6FR6 - chains A and B; structure by X-ray diffraction, 2.98 A resolution.

== Chain A ==
Protein: Human T-Cell Receptor Alpha Chain
Organism: Homo sapiens
Sequence (202 residues; numbered 0 to 201; the number before each row is that of its first residue; numbering starts at 0):
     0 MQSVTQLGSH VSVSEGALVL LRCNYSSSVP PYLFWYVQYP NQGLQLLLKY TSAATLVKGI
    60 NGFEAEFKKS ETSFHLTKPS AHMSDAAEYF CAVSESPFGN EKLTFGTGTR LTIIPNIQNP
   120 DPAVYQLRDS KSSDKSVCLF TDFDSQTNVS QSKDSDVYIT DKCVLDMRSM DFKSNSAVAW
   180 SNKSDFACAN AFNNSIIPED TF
Cystine bridges: C22-C90, C137-C187

== Chain B ==
Protein: Human T-cell Receptor Beta Chain
Organism: Homo sapiens
Sequence (241 residues; each row starts with the number of its first residue):
     2 VKVTQSSRYL VKRTGEKVFL ECVQDMDHEN MFWYRQDPGL GLRLIYFSYD VKMKEKGDIP
    62 EGYSVSREKK ERFSLILESA STNQTSMYLC ASSSTGLPYG YTFGSGTRLT VVEDLNKVFP
   122 PEVAVFEPSE AEISHTQKAT LVCLATGFFP DHVELSWWVN GKEVHSGVCT DPQPLKEQPA
   182 LNDSRYSLSS RLRVSATFWQ NPRNHFRCQV QFYGLSENDE WTQDRAKPVT QIVSAEAWGR
   242 A
Cystine bridges: C23-C91, C144-C209

== Chain A / chain B interface ==
Residue-residue contacts - 82 pairs, chain A then chain B:
  Y35(A) with F104(B), hydrophobic
  Q37(A) with Q37(B), hydrogen bond
  L43(A) with F104(B), hydrophobic
  E87(A) with Q37(B), hydrogen bond
  F97(A) with L98(B); P99(B), hydrophobic; G101(B)
  G98(A) with Y102(B)
  N99(A) with N31(B), hydrogen bond (backbone-side chain); S94(B), hydrogen bond (backbone-side chain); S95(B); T96(B), hydrogen bond (side chain-backbone)
  E100(A) with Y50(B)
  K101(A) with F33(B); Y50(B), hydrogen bond (backbone-side chain); Y102(B)
  L102(A) with Y35(B), hydrogen bond (backbone-side chain); Y102(B), hydrogen bond (backbone-side chain)
  F104(A) with Y35(B); L43(B); F104(B), hydrophobic
  G105(A) with G42(B)
  T106(A) with G40(B); L41(B); G42(B), hydrogen bond (backbone-backbone)
  D120(A) with H136(B), salt bridge
  Y124(A) with S130(B); A132(B), hydrophobic; E133(B); H136(B); T137(B)
  Q125(A) with S130(B)
  L126(A) with E128(B); P129(B), hydrophobic; T141(B)
  R127(A) with F127(B); E128(B)
  D128(A) with V126(B); F127(B); E128(B)
  S131(A) with V124(B), hydrogen bond (side chain-backbone); A125(B), hydrogen bond (side chain-backbone)
  K134(A) with F127(B)
  V136(A) with F127(B), hydrophobic
  L138(A) with T141(B)
  T140(A) with R194(B), hydrogen bond
  D141(A) with T137(B); R194(B), salt bridge
  Y157(A) with E178(B), hydrogen bond (side chain-backbone)
  I158(A) with L176(B)
  T159(A) with D172(B); S190(B); R192(B)
  D160(A) with Q174(B), hydrogen bond; R192(B)
  C162(A) with C170(B), disulfide; T171(B); R192(B)
  V163(A) with C170(B), hydrogen bond (backbone-side chain)
  L164(A) with G168(B); V169(B); C170(B); R194(B)
  D165(A) with S167(B), hydrogen bond (backbone-side chain); G168(B), hydrogen bond (backbone-backbone)
  M166(A) with K139(B), hydrogen bond; S167(B); R194(B); V195(B), hydrophobic
  R167(A) with S167(B), hydrogen bond (backbone-side chain)
  M169(A) with K139(B); S196(B)
  F171(A) with K139(B); R194(B)
  S173(A) with R194(B), hydrogen bond
  S175(A) with R192(B), hydrogen bond
  A176(A) with R192(B)
  V177(A) with S190(B); R192(B)
  W179(A) with L145(B), hydrophobic; L176(B), hydrophobic
  T200(A) with H136(B), hydrogen bond
Also at the interface, not in a pair above, chain A (47 interface residues in all): G42, F89, S132, S135
Also at the interface, not in a pair above, chain B (52 interface residues in all): G97, Y100, G105, V143, T147, P173, S188
Inter-chain disulfides: C162(A)-C170(B)

== Summary ==
47 residues of chain A face 52 of chain B across their interface, with 1 disulfide bond, 22 hydrogen bonds and
2 salt bridges. Among the polar pairs are D120(A)-H136(B), D141(A)-R194(B) and Q37(A)-Q37(B).
Chain A is Human T-Cell Receptor Alpha Chain and chain B is Human T-cell Receptor Beta Chain, both from Homo
sapiens; the structure, HA1.7 Human T-Cell Receptor specific for Influenza virus epitope PKYVKQNTLKLAT
presented by Human Leukocyte Antigen HLA-DR0101, was determined by X-ray diffraction together with 6EH4, 6EH5,
6EH8, 6EH9, 6FR3, 6FR4 and 3 further entries from the same study.
